6IX9 - chains A and B; structure by X-ray diffraction, 1.78 A resolution.

Chain A (and B):
Molecule: O-methyltransferase lepI
Organism: Aspergillus flavus (strain ATCC 200026 / FGSC A1120 / NRRL 3357 / JCM 12722 / SRRC 167)
Notes: EC 2.1.1.-; chain B of this document is another copy of the same molecule, construct and numbering; everything in this record applies to it too
Reference sequence: B8NJH3 (LEPI_ASPFN); residues 2-387 here = UniProt positions 2-387
Chain sequence (405 residues; row label = number of the first residue in the row; numbers below 1 keep their minus sign (Met-17 is residue -17)):
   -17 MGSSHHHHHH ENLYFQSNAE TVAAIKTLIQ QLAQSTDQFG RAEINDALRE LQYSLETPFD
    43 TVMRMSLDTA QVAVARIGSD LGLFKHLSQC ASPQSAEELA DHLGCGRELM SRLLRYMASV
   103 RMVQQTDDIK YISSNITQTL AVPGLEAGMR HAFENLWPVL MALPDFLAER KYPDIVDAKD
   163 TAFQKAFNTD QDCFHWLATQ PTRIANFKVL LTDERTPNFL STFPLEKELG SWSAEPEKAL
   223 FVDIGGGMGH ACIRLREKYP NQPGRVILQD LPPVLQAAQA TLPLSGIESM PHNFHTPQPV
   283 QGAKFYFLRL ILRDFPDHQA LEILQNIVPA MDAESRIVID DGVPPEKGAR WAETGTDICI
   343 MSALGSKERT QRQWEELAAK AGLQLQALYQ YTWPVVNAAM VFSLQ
Not modelled in the structure: -17 to -2
Differences from the reference sequence: initiating methionine (-17); expression tag (-16 to 1); engineered mutation Ala52 (Cys in B8NJH3)
Swiss-Prot annotation at these positions:
  - region: Cys175 to Asp195 (Substrate binding)
  - binding site (S-adenosyl-L-methionine): Gly227, Gly228, Asp252, Asn275, Phe276, Arg291
Metal / ion sites: Na+: Asp339 (shared with Arg94(B) of chain B)
Residues lining bound ligands:
  - B0O ((6R,6aS,10S,10aR)-10-methyl-4-phenyl-6-[(1E)-prop-1-en-1-yl]-2,6,6a,7,8,9,10,10a-octahydro-1H-[2]benzopyrano[4,3-c]pyridin-1-one): Met45, Ser48, Leu49
  - S-adenosylmethionine (SAM): Leu193, Asp225, Gly227, Gly228, Gly229, Asp252, Leu253, Val256, His274, Asn275, Phe276, His277, Arg291, Leu292, Ile293
What the authors report for this chain:
  - binding site for B0O: His133, Arg197, Arg295
  - conformationally variable residues (side-chain flip): Met45, Arg295
  - catalytic residues: His133, Arg295 (proposed by the authors, not directly observed)
  - catalytic residues: Asp296
  - mutagenesis - H133A, H133F, H133N, H133Q: abolished catalytic activity
  - mutagenesis - R295A, R295F, R295Q, R295Y: decreased catalytic activity (dehydration activity)
  - mutagenesis - M45A, R197A, R197K, D296E, T338A, T338S: unchanged catalytic activity
  - mutagenesis - R197A, R295H, R295K, R295N, D296A (10-fold), D296N: decreased catalytic activity on 9
  - mutagenesis - R295A (>1,000-fold), R295Q (>1,000-fold): abolished catalytic activity on 9

How chain A and chain B interact:
Contacting residue pairs (203):
  Asn0(A) - Thr18(B)
  Asn0(A) - Gly22(B)
  Asn0(A) - Glu25(B)
  Val4(A) - Ala29(B)  hydrophobic
  Ile7(A) - Ile11(B)  hydrophobic
  Ile7(A) - Leu14(B)  hydrophobic
  Lys8(A) - Ala29(B)
  Lys8(A) - Glu32(B)  salt bridge
  Lys8(A) - Leu33(B)
  Ile11(A) - Ile7(B)  hydrophobic
  Ile11(A) - Leu33(B)  hydrophobic
  Ile11(A) - Leu37(B)  hydrophobic
  Gln12(A) - Leu33(B)
  Gln12(A) - Ser36(B)  hydrogen bond
  Gln12(A) - Leu37(B)
  Leu14(A) - Ile7(B)  hydrophobic
  Ala15(A) - Leu37(B)  hydrophobic
  Thr18(A) - Asn0(B)
  Gly22(A) - Asn0(B)
  Glu25(A) - Asn0(B)
  Glu25(A) - Val4(B)
  Asn27(A) - Gln34(B)  hydrogen bond (side chain-backbone)
  Asn27(A) - Leu37(B)
  Asn27(A) - Glu38(B)
  Ala29(A) - Val4(B)  hydrophobic
  Leu30(A) - Leu30(B)  hydrophobic
  Leu30(A) - Leu33(B)  hydrophobic
  Leu30(A) - Gln34(B)
  Arg31(A) - Gln34(B)
  Arg31(A) - Asp50(B)  salt bridge
  Arg31(A) - Gln53(B)
  Glu32(A) - Lys8(B)  salt bridge
  Leu33(A) - Lys8(B)
  Leu33(A) - Ile11(B)  hydrophobic
  Leu33(A) - Gln12(B)
  Leu33(A) - Leu30(B)  hydrophobic
  Gln34(A) - Asn27(B)  hydrogen bond (backbone-side chain)
  Gln34(A) - Leu30(B)  hydrogen bond (side chain-backbone)
  Gln34(A) - Arg31(B)
  Gln34(A) - Gln34(B)  hydrogen bond
  Tyr35(A) - Gln53(B)  hydrogen bond
  Tyr35(A) - Val102(B)
  Tyr35(A) - Arg103(B)
  Tyr35(A) - Asn117(B)  hydrogen bond (backbone-side chain)
  Ser36(A) - Gln12(B)  hydrogen bond
  Ser36(A) - Arg103(B)
  Ser36(A) - Asn117(B)
  Leu37(A) - Gln12(B)
  Leu37(A) - Ala15(B)  hydrophobic
  Leu37(A) - Asn27(B)
  Glu38(A) - Asn27(B)
  Glu38(A) - Ile118(B)
  Pro40(A) - Thr121(B)
  Pro40(A) - Leu127(B)  hydrophobic
  Phe41(A) - Arg197(B)
  Thr43(A) - Ile118(B)
  Val44(A) - Leu127(B)
  Val44(A) - Gly130(B)
  Val44(A) - Met131(B)
  Met45(A) - Trp333(B)
  Met45(A) - Ala334(B)
  Met45(A) - Thr338(B)
  Arg46(A) - Gln53(B)
  Arg46(A) - Ile118(B)
  Arg46(A) - Trp333(B)
  Met47(A) - Val54(B)
  Ser48(A) - Ala134(B)
  Ser48(A) - Leu138(B)
  Leu49(A) - Trp333(B)  hydrophobic
  Leu49(A) - Ala334(B)  hydrophobic
  Leu49(A) - Gly337(B)
  Leu49(A) - Thr338(B)
  Leu49(A) - Cys341(B)  hydrophobic
  Asp50(A) - Arg31(B)  salt bridge
  Thr51(A) - Thr51(B)
  Thr51(A) - Trp139(B)  hydrogen bond
  Ala52(A) - Leu142(B)
  Gln53(A) - Arg31(B)
  Gln53(A) - Tyr35(B)  hydrogen bond
  Gln53(A) - Arg46(B)  hydrogen bond
  Gln53(A) - Met47(B)
  Val54(A) - Met47(B)
  Ala55(A) - Leu142(B)
  Ala55(A) - Pro146(B)
  Arg58(A) - Pro146(B)
  Arg58(A) - Asp147(B)  salt bridge
  Ile59(A) - Leu145(B)  hydrophobic
  Ile59(A) - Pro146(B)  hydrophobic
  Ile59(A) - Leu149(B)  hydrophobic
  Asp62(A) - Tyr154(B)
  Leu63(A) - Tyr154(B)
  Gly86(A) - Tyr154(B)
  Cys87(A) - Tyr154(B)  hydrophobic
  Gly88(A) - Tyr154(B)  hydrogen bond (backbone-backbone)
  Gly88(A) - Asp156(B)
  Arg89(A) - Asp156(B)
  Glu90(A) - Asp156(B)  hydrogen bond (backbone-side chain)
  Glu90(A) - Lys349(B)
  Leu91(A) - Leu149(B)  hydrophobic
  Leu91(A) - Tyr154(B)
  Leu91(A) - Pro155(B)
  Leu91(A) - Asp156(B)  hydrogen bond (backbone-side chain)
  Leu91(A) - Met343(B)  hydrophobic
  Arg94(A) - Asp339(B)  salt bridge
  Arg94(A) - Met343(B)
  Arg94(A) - Ser348(B)  hydrogen bond (side chain-backbone)
  Arg94(A) - Lys349(B)
  Arg97(A) - Pro326(B)
  Arg97(A) - Pro327(B)  hydrogen bond (side chain-backbone)
  Arg97(A) - Glu328(B)  hydrogen bond (side chain-backbone)
  Arg97(A) - Ala331(B)
  Arg97(A) - Thr336(B)
  Tyr98(A) - Thr336(B)
  Tyr98(A) - Gly337(B)
  Tyr98(A) - Ile340(B)  hydrophobic
  Ser101(A) - Ala331(B)  hydrogen bond (side chain-backbone)
  Ser101(A) - Arg332(B)
  Ser101(A) - Trp333(B)
  Ser101(A) - Thr336(B)  hydrogen bond
  Val102(A) - Tyr35(B)
  Val102(A) - Trp333(B)  hydrophobic
  Arg103(A) - Glu32(B)  salt bridge
  Arg103(A) - Tyr35(B)
  Arg103(A) - Ser36(B)
  Gln107(A) - Lys329(B)
  Gln107(A) - Gly330(B)  hydrogen bond (side chain-backbone)
  Asp109(A) - Lys329(B)  salt bridge
  Ile111(A) - Glu328(B)
  Ile111(A) - Lys329(B)
  Asn117(A) - Tyr35(B)  hydrogen bond (side chain-backbone)
  Asn117(A) - Ser36(B)
  Ile118(A) - Glu38(B)
  Ile118(A) - Arg46(B)
  Thr121(A) - Pro40(B)
  Leu127(A) - Pro40(B)  hydrophobic
  Leu127(A) - Val44(B)
  Gly130(A) - Val44(B)
  Met131(A) - Val44(B)
  Ala134(A) - Ser48(B)
  Phe135(A) - Met143(B)
  Phe135(A) - Pro146(B)  hydrophobic
  Trp139(A) - Thr51(B)  hydrogen bond
  Trp139(A) - Trp139(B)
  Trp139(A) - Leu142(B)  hydrophobic
  Trp139(A) - Met143(B)  hydrophobic
  Pro140(A) - Met143(B)
  Leu142(A) - Ala52(B)  hydrophobic
  Leu142(A) - Ala55(B)
  Leu142(A) - Trp139(B)  hydrophobic
  Met143(A) - Phe135(B)
  Met143(A) - Trp139(B)  hydrophobic
  Met143(A) - Met143(B)  hydrophobic
  Leu145(A) - Ile59(B)  hydrophobic
  Pro146(A) - Ala55(B)
  Pro146(A) - Arg58(B)
  Pro146(A) - Ile59(B)  hydrophobic
  Pro146(A) - Phe135(B)  hydrophobic
  Asp147(A) - Arg58(B)  salt bridge
  Leu149(A) - Ile59(B)  hydrophobic
  Leu149(A) - Leu91(B)  hydrophobic
  Tyr154(A) - Asp62(B)
  Tyr154(A) - Leu63(B)
  Tyr154(A) - Gly86(B)
  Tyr154(A) - Cys87(B)  hydrophobic
  Tyr154(A) - Gly88(B)  hydrogen bond (backbone-backbone)
  Tyr154(A) - Leu91(B)
  Pro155(A) - Leu91(B)
  Asp156(A) - Gly88(B)
  Asp156(A) - Arg89(B)
  Asp156(A) - Glu90(B)  hydrogen bond (side chain-backbone)
  Asp156(A) - Leu91(B)  hydrogen bond (side chain-backbone)
  Arg197(A) - Phe41(B)
  Pro326(A) - Arg97(B)
  Pro327(A) - Arg97(B)  hydrogen bond (backbone-side chain)
  Glu328(A) - Arg97(B)  hydrogen bond (backbone-side chain)
  Glu328(A) - Ile111(B)
  Lys329(A) - Gln107(B)
  Lys329(A) - Asp109(B)
  Lys329(A) - Ile111(B)
  Gly330(A) - Gln107(B)  hydrogen bond (backbone-side chain)
  Ala331(A) - Arg97(B)
  Ala331(A) - Ser101(B)  hydrogen bond (backbone-side chain)
  Arg332(A) - Ser101(B)
  Trp333(A) - Met45(B)  hydrophobic
  Trp333(A) - Arg46(B)
  Trp333(A) - Leu49(B)  hydrophobic
  Trp333(A) - Ser101(B)
  Trp333(A) - Val102(B)  hydrophobic
  Ala334(A) - Leu49(B)
  Thr336(A) - Arg97(B)
  Thr336(A) - Tyr98(B)
  Thr336(A) - Ser101(B)  hydrogen bond
  Gly337(A) - Leu49(B)
  Gly337(A) - Tyr98(B)
  Thr338(A) - Leu49(B)
  Asp339(A) - Arg94(B)  salt bridge
  Ile340(A) - Tyr98(B)  hydrophobic
  Cys341(A) - Leu49(B)  hydrophobic
  Met343(A) - Leu91(B)  hydrophobic
  Met343(A) - Arg94(B)
  Ser348(A) - Arg94(B)  hydrogen bond (backbone-side chain)
  Lys349(A) - Glu90(B)  salt bridge
  Lys349(A) - Arg94(B)
Other interface residues (no listed pair), chain A (105 interface residues in all): Ala1, Thr3, Ile26, Val56, Leu95, Met104, Leu122, Leu138, Lys153, Ile157, Asp195
Other interface residues (no listed pair), chain B (106 interface residues in all): Ala1, Ile26, Thr43, Val56, Ala57, Leu95, Met104, Pro140, Lys153, Ile157, Asp195, Thr352, Gln355

Summary:
105 residues of chain A and 106 residues of chain B are in contact; the contacts include 31 hydrogen bonds and
11 salt bridges. Polar pairs include Lys8(A)-Glu32(B), Arg31(A)-Asp50(B) and Arg58(A)-Asp147(B). From the
paper: catalytic residues His133(A), Arg295(A) and Asp296(A); R197A, R295H and R295K of chain A, among others,
reduce catalytic activity on 9; 19 substitutions were tested in all.
Both chains are O-methyltransferase lepI (Aspergillus flavus (strain ATCC 200026 / FGSC A1120 / NRRL 3357 /
JCM 12722 / SRRC 167)). Entry 6IX9 (The structure of LepI C52A in complex with SAM and leporin C) was
determined by X-ray diffraction, deposited together with 6IX3, 6IX5, 6IX7 and 6IX8.
